PDB entry 1U2L | X-ray diffraction, 2.30 A resolution | chain A

# Chain A
Protein: Peroxidase/catalase HPI
Organism: Escherichia coli
Notes: EC 1.11.1.6; fragment: C-terminal domain
Reference sequence: P13029 (CATA_ECOLI); residues 422-726 here = UniProt positions 422-726
Sequence (309 residues; numbered 418 to 726; the number before each row is that of its first residue):
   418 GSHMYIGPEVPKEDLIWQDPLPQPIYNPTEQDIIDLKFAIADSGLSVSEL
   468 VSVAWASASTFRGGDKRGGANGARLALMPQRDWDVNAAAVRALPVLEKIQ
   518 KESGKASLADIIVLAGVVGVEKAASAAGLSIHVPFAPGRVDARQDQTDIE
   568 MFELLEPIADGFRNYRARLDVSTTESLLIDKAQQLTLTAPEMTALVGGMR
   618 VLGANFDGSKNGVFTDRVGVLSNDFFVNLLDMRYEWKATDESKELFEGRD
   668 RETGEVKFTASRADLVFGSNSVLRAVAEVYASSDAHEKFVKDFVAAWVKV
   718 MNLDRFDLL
Not modelled in the structure: 418-419
Sequence notes: cloning artifact (418-421)
Reported in the primary citation:
  - conformationally variable residues (loop rearrangement, order/disorder transition): Tyr422 to Asp436, Ile566 to Glu570, Arg666 to Glu672

# Summary
The paper reports conformational variability at Tyr422, Ile566 and Arg666.
Chain A is Peroxidase/catalase HPI (Escherichia coli); the structure, Crystal structure of the C-terminal
domain from the catalase-peroxidase KatG of Escherichia coli (P1), was determined by X-ray diffraction,
deposited together with 1U2J and 1U2K.
